Entry 7TTX (X-ray diffraction, 2.80 A resolution); this record covers chains A and L of the 3 polymer chains in the assembly.

# Chain A
Protein: Spike glycoprotein
Organism: Bat coronavirus RaTG13
Notes: fragment: receptor-binding domain
UniProt: A0A6B9WHD3 (A0A6B9WHD3_SARS); residues 319-541 here = UniProt positions 319-541
Chain sequence (231 residues; row label = number of the first residue in the row):
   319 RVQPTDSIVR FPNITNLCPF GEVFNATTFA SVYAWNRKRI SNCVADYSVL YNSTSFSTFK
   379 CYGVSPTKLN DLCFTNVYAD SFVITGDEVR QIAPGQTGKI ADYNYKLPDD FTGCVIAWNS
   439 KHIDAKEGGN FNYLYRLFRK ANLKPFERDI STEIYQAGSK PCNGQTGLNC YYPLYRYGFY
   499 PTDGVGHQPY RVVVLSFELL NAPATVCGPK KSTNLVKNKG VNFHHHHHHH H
Unresolved in the structure: 319-332, 528-549
Differences from the reference sequence: conflict Gly538 (Cys in A0A6B9WHD3); expression tag (542-549)
Cystine bridges: Cys336-Cys361, Cys379-Cys432, Cys391-Cys525, Cys480-Cys488
Covalent attachments: N-acetylglucosamine (NAG) linked to Asn343
What the authors report for this chain:
  - post-translational modification sites: Asn343, Asn370

# Chain L
Protein: 1040 light chain
Organism: Homo sapiens
Chain sequence (216 residues; row label = number of the first residue in the row; note: 1 number in that range is skipped by the numbering (no residue carries it; nothing is unmodelled there); a row labelled like 27A-27B holds insertion residues (27A, then the next letters in order)):
     1 NFMLTQPHSM SESPGKTVTI SCTRSS
27A-27B GS
    28 IASNYVQWYQ QRPGSSPTTV IYEDNQRPSG VPDRFSGSI
66A-66B DS
    67 SSNSASLTIS GLKTEDEADY YCQSYDSSSW VFGGGTKLTV LGQPKANPTV TLFPPSSEEL
   127 QANKATLVCL ISDFYPGAVT VAWKADGSPV KAGVETTKPS KQSNNKYAAS SYLSLTPEQW
   187 KSHRSYSCQV THEGSTVEKT VAPTECS
Unresolved in the structure: 211-213
Cystine bridges: Cys22-Cys88, Cys135-Cys194

# How chain A and chain L interact
Pairs across the interface - 10 pairs, chain A then chain L:
  Lys378(A) - Glu50(L)  salt bridge
  Asp405(A) - Arg54(L)  salt bridge
  Arg408(A) - Tyr49(L)
  Arg408(A) - Gln53(L)  hydrogen bond
  Arg408(A) - Arg54(L)  hydrogen bond (side chain-backbone)
  Gln409(A) - Ser56(L)
  Gln414(A) - Tyr49(L)
  Thr415(A) - Ser56(L)  hydrogen bond (backbone-side chain)
  Gly416(A) - Ser56(L)
  Lys417(A) - Gly57(L)
Also at the interface, not in a pair above, chain A (9 interface residues in all): His505
Also at the interface, not in a pair above, chain L (9 interface residues in all): Asn52, Pro55, Asp60

# Summary
The chain A/chain L interface involves 9 residues from each chain; the contacts include 3 hydrogen bonds and 2
salt bridges. Among the polar pairs are Lys378(A)-Glu50(L), Asp405(A)-Arg54(L) and Arg408(A)-Gln53(L).
N-acetylglucosamine is covalently linked to Asn343(A). From the paper: modification sites Asn343(A) and
Asn370(A).
Here chain A is Spike glycoprotein (Bat coronavirus RaTG13) and chain L is 1040 light chain (Homo sapiens).
Entry 7TTX (Crystal structure of potent neutralizing antibody 10-40 in complex with Sarbecovirus bat RaTG13
receptor-binding domain) was determined by X-ray diffraction together with 7TTY, 7SD5 and 7TTM from the same
study.
